7S6S - chains A and E of the 8 polymer chains in the assembly; structure by X-ray diffraction, 1.98 A resolution.

# Chain A (and E)
Name: Methane monooxygenase component A alpha chain
From: Methylosinus trichosporium OB3b
Notes: chain E of this document is another copy of the same molecule, construct and numbering; everything in this record applies to it too
UniProt: A0A2D2D5X0 (A0A2D2D5X0_METTR); numbering as in UniProt (aligned over 12-526)
Amino-acid sequence (515 residues; each row starts with the number of its first residue):
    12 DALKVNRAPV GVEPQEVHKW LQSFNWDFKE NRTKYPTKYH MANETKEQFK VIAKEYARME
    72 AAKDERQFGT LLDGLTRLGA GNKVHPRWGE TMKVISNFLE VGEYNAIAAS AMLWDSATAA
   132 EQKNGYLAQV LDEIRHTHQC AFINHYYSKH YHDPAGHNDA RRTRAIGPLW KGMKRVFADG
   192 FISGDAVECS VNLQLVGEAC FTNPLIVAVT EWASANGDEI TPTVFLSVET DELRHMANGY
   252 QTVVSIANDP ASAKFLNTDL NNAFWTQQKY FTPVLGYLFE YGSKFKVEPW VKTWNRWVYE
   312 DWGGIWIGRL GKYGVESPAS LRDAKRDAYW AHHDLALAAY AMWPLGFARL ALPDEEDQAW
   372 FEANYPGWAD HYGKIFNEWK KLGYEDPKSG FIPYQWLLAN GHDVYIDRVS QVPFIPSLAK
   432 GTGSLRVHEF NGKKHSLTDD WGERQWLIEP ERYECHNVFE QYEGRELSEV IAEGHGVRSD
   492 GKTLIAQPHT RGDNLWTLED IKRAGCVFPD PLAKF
Metal / ion sites: Fe ion site 1: Glu-114, Glu-144, His-147 (together with benzoic acid); Fe ion site 2: Glu-144, Glu-209, Glu-243, His-246 (together with benzoic acid)
Ligand contacts: benzoic acid (BEZ): Leu-110, Gly-113, Glu-114, Ala-117, Glu-144, His-147, Phe-188, Phe-192, Leu-204, Gly-208, Glu-209, Thr-213, Leu-216, Glu-243, His-246
From the paper describing this entry:
  - conformationally variable residues (loop rearrangement, side-chain flip): Ala-53 to Val-62, Glu-243 to Thr-253
  - contacts within the chain: Asp-143/Arg-245 (salt bridge)
  - Fe ion coordination: His-246

# How chain A and chain E interact
Pairs across the interface - 20 pairs, chain A then chain E:
  Glu-76(A) / Glu-76(E)
  Arg-77(A) / Gly-80(E)
  Arg-77(A) / Leu-83(E)
  Arg-77(A) / Asp-84(E)
  Gly-80(A) / Arg-77(E)
  Gly-80(A) / Thr-81(E)  hydrogen bond (backbone-side chain)
  Thr-81(A) / Gly-80(E)  hydrogen bond (side chain-backbone)
  Thr-81(A) / Thr-81(E)
  Thr-81(A) / Asp-84(E)  hydrogen bond
  Thr-81(A) / Gly-85(E)  hydrogen bond (side chain-backbone)
  Leu-83(A) / Arg-77(E)  hydrogen bond (backbone-side chain)
  Asp-84(A) / Arg-77(E)
  Asp-84(A) / Thr-81(E)  hydrogen bond
  Asp-84(A) / Thr-234(E)
  Gly-85(A) / Thr-81(E)  hydrogen bond (backbone-side chain)
  Arg-88(A) / Thr-234(E)  hydrogen bond
  Leu-89(A) / Glu-230(E)
  Glu-230(A) / Leu-89(E)
  Thr-234(A) / Asp-84(E)
  Thr-234(A) / Arg-88(E)  hydrogen bond
Other interface residues (no listed pair), chain A (12 interface residues in all): Gln-78
Other interface residues (no listed pair), chain E (12 interface residues in all): Gln-78

# Summary
Chain A and chain E each contribute 12 residues to their interface, with 9 hydrogen bonds. Polar contacts
include Gly-80(A)/Thr-81(E), Thr-81(A)/Asp-84(E) and Thr-81(A)/Gly-85(E). Chain A binds benzoic acid.
Glu-114(A), Glu-144(A) and His-147(A) coordinate Fe ion site 1. From the paper: Fe ion coordination by
His-246(A); conformational variability at Ala-53(A) and Glu-243(A).
Chain A and chain E are both Methane monooxygenase component A alpha chain (Methylosinus trichosporium OB3b);
the structure, Complex structure of Methane monooxygenase hydroxylase and regulatory subunit DBL1, was
determined by X-ray diffraction together with 7S6Q, 7S6R, 7S6T and 7S7H from the same study.
